6VQ9 - chains C and F of the 16 polymer chains in the assembly; structure by electron microscopy, 3.60 A resolution.

[Chain C]
Protein: ATPase H+-transporting V1 subunit A
Source organism: Rattus norvegicus
UniProt: D4A133 (D4A133_RAT); residue numbers follow UniProt; this construct covers 1-617
Sequence (617 residues; row label = number of the first residue in the row):
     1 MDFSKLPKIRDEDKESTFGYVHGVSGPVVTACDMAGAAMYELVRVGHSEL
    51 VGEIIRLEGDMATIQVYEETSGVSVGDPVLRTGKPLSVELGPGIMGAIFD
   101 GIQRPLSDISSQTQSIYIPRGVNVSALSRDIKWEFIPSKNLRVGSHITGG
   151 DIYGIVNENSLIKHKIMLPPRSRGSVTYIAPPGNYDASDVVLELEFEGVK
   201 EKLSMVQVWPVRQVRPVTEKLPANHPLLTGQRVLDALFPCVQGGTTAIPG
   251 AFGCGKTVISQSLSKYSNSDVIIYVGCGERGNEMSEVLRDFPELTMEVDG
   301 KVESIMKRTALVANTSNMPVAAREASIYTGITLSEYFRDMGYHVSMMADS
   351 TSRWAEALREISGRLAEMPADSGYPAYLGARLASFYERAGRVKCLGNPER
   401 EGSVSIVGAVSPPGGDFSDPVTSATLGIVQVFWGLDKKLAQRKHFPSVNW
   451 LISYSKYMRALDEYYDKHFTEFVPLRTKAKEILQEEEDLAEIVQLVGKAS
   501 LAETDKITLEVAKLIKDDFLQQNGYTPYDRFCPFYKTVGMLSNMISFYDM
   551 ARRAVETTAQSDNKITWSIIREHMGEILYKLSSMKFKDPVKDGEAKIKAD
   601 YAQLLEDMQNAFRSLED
Not modelled in the structure: 1-16, 617
Metal / ion sites: Mg2+: T257 (together with ADP)
Residues lining bound ligands: ADP (adenosine-5'-diphosphate): Q231, A251, F252, G253, C254, G255, K256, T257, V258, F445, P446, Q522, N523, G524, Y525

[Chain F]
Protein: V-type proton ATPase subunit B, brain isoform
Source organism: Rattus norvegicus
UniProt: P62815 (VATB2_RAT); residue numbers follow UniProt; this construct covers 1-511
Sequence (511 residues; numbered 1 to 511; the number before each row is that of its first residue):
     1 MALRAMRGIVNGAAPELPVPTGGPMAGAREQALAVSRNYLSQPRLTYKTV
    51 SGVNGPLVILDHVKFPRYAEIVHLTLPDGTKRSGQVLEVSGSKAVVQVFE
   101 GTSGIDAKKTSCEFTGDILRTPVSEDMLGRVFNGSGKPIDRGPVVLAEDF
   151 LDIMGQPINPQCRIYPEEMIQTGISAIDGMNSIARGQKIPIFSAAGLPHN
   201 EIAAQICRQAGLVKKSKDVVDYSEENFAIVFAAMGVNMETARFFKSDFEE
   251 NGSMDNVCLFLNLANDPTIERIITPRLALTTAEFLAYQCEKHVLVILTDM
   301 SSYAEALREVSAAREEVPGRRGFPGYMYTDLATIYERAGRVEGRNGSITQ
   351 IPILTMPNDDITHPIPDLTGYITEGQIYVDRQLHNRQIYPPINVLPSLSR
   401 LMKSAIGEGMTRKDHADVSNQLYACYAIGKDVQAMKAVVGEEALTSDDLL
   451 YLEFLQKFEKNFITQGPYENRTVYETLDIGWQLLRIFPKEMLKRIPQSTL
   501 SEFYPRDSAKH
Not modelled in the structure: 1-38, 216-224, 507-511
Swiss-Prot annotation at these positions:
  - binding site (ATP): R400
Residues lining bound ligands: ADP (adenosine-5'-diphosphate): L398, S399, R400, K403

[How chain C and chain F interact]
Contacting residue pairs - 115 pairs, chain C then chain F:
  H22(C) - S90(F)  hydrogen bond
  H22(C) - G91(F)  hydrogen bond (backbone-backbone)
  G23(C) - V89(F)
  G23(C) - S90(F)
  V24(C) - Y68(F)  hydrophobic
  V24(C) - E88(F)
  V24(C) - V89(F)  hydrogen bond (backbone-backbone)
  S25(C) - Y68(F)
  G26(C) - Y68(F)  hydrogen bond (backbone-side chain)
  E69(C) - P157(F)
  T70(C) - Y68(F)
  S71(C) - A69(F)
  S71(C) - I118(F)
  G72(C) - R67(F)  hydrogen bond (backbone-side chain)
  G72(C) - Y68(F)  hydrogen bond (backbone-backbone)
  V73(C) - R67(F)
  V73(C) - Y68(F)  hydrogen bond (backbone-backbone)
  S74(C) - P66(F)
  S74(C) - R67(F)  hydrogen bond
  V75(C) - F65(F)
  V75(C) - P66(F)  hydrogen bond (backbone-backbone)
  V75(C) - V89(F)  hydrophobic
  V75(C) - G91(F)
  L106(C) - N159(F)  hydrogen bond (backbone-side chain)
  L106(C) - P160(F)
  L106(C) - Q161(F)
  S107(C) - Q161(F)
  S110(C) - Q161(F)  hydrogen bond
  I116(C) - I158(F)
  I116(C) - N159(F)  hydrogen bond (backbone-backbone)
  I116(C) - C162(F)  hydrogen bond (backbone-side chain)
  I116(C) - V341(F)  hydrophobic
  I116(C) - R344(F)
  Y117(C) - Q156(F)
  Y117(C) - P157(F)
  Y117(C) - I158(F)  hydrophobic
  Y117(C) - Y287(F)
  I118(C) - P157(F)  hydrogen bond (backbone-backbone)
  I118(C) - N159(F)
  I118(C) - P160(F)
  G250(C) - Y371(F)
  A251(C) - Y371(F)
  F252(C) - D367(F)
  F252(C) - G370(F)
  F252(C) - Y371(F)
  F252(C) - Q376(F)
  F252(C) - R400(F)
  G253(C) - L398(F)
  G253(C) - R400(F)
  G278(C) - Y328(F)  hydrogen bond (backbone-side chain)
  R280(C) - E336(F)
  R280(C) - Y371(F)  hydrogen bond (side chain-backbone)
  R280(C) - I372(F)  hydrogen bond (side chain-backbone)
  R280(C) - T373(F)  hydrogen bond (side chain-backbone)
  R280(C) - E374(F)  salt bridge
  R280(C) - R400(F)
  G281(C) - R163(F)
  G281(C) - E336(F)  hydrogen bond (backbone-side chain)
  N282(C) - R163(F)
  N282(C) - Y165(F)
  N282(C) - K188(F)
  N282(C) - E374(F)  hydrogen bond
  S285(C) - R163(F)  hydrogen bond (side chain-backbone)
  S285(C) - I164(F)
  S285(C) - Y165(F)  hydrogen bond (side chain-backbone)
  E286(C) - Y165(F)
  L288(C) - P160(F)
  L288(C) - Q161(F)
  R289(C) - Y165(F)
  R289(C) - E167(F)  salt bridge
  T315(C) - P160(F)
  S316(C) - Y328(F)
  S316(C) - A332(F)
  S316(C) - E336(F)
  N317(C) - A332(F)
  N317(C) - E336(F)
  M318(C) - P160(F)
  V320(C) - T329(F)
  R323(C) - Y328(F)
  R323(C) - T329(F)  hydrogen bond
  R353(C) - Y328(F)
  E356(C) - G325(F)
  E356(C) - Y328(F)
  E356(C) - T329(F)
  R359(C) - V317(F)
  R359(C) - G319(F)
  R359(C) - G325(F)  hydrogen bond (side chain-backbone)
  E360(C) - Y326(F)
  E360(C) - T329(F)
  G363(C) - V317(F)
  R364(C) - E316(F)  salt bridge
  G373(C) - V317(F)
  S411(C) - Y371(F)
  P412(C) - Y371(F)  hydrogen bond (backbone-side chain)
  P413(C) - R320(F)
  P413(C) - D367(F)
  G414(C) - T362(F)
  G414(C) - D367(F)  hydrogen bond (backbone-side chain)
  Q441(C) - L395(F)
  Q441(C) - P396(F)
  R442(C) - A427(F)
  R442(C) - D431(F)  salt bridge
  R442(C) - R494(F)  hydrogen bond (backbone-side chain)
  K443(C) - S397(F)  hydrogen bond (side chain-backbone)
  K443(C) - L398(F)
  K443(C) - Y423(F)
  K443(C) - R494(F)
  G497(C) - V439(F)
  Q521(C) - R494(F)
  N523(C) - N420(F)
  Y525(C) - K403(F)  hydrogen bond
  R571(C) - D447(F)  salt bridge
  Y579(C) - Q497(F)
  F586(C) - P496(F)  hydrophobic
  F586(C) - Q497(F)
Also at the interface, not in a pair above, chain C (68 interface residues in all): I98, I109, K256, M284, A313, S372, H444, Q494, Y528, S582, K585
Also at the interface, not in a pair above, chain F (72 interface residues in all): L87, P166, G186, E283, R314, P318, T333, I361, P366, L401, V438, E490, K493, I495

[Summary]
Chain C and chain F form an interface of 68 and 72 residues respectively; the contacts include 29 hydrogen
bonds and 5 salt bridges. Polar pairs include R280(C)-E374(F), R289(C)-E167(F) and R364(C)-E316(F). ADP is
bound between chain C and chain F.
Here chain C is ATPase H+-transporting V1 subunit A and chain F is V-type proton ATPase subunit B, brain
isoform, both from Rattus norvegicus. Entry 6VQ9 (Mammalian V-ATPase from rat brain soluble V1 region
rotational state 1 with SidK and ADP (from ...) was determined by electron microscopy together with 6VQA,
6VQB, 6VQI, 6VQJ and 6VQK from the same study.
